7R5V - chains K and M of the 13 polymer chains in the assembly; structure by electron microscopy, 4.55 A resolution (low resolution: residue-level contacts below are approximate; hydrogen-bond / salt-bridge calls are withheld).

# Chain K
Protein: Centromere protein K
Source organism: Homo sapiens
UniProtKB: Q9BS16 (CENPK_HUMAN); residue numbers follow UniProt; this construct covers 1-269
Chain sequence (269 residues; each row starts with the number of its first residue):
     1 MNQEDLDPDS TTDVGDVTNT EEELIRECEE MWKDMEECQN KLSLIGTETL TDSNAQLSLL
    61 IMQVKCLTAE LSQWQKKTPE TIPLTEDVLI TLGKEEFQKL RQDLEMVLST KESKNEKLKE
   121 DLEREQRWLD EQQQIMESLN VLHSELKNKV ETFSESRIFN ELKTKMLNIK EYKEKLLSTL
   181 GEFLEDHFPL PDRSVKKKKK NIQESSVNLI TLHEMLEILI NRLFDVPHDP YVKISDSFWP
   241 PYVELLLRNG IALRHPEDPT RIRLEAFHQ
Disordered / not traced: 1-18, 78-83, 151-269
UniProt features mapped onto this chain:
  - site: Glu-96, Phe-97 (Breakpoint for translocation to form KMT2A/MLL1-CENPK oncogene)

# Chain M
Protein: Centromere protein M
Source organism: Homo sapiens
UniProtKB: Q9NSP4 (CENPM_HUMAN); residues 1-180 here = UniProt positions 1-180
Chain sequence (180 residues; each row starts with the number of its first residue):
     1 MSVLRPLDKL PGLNTATILL VGTEDALLQQ LADSMLKEDC ASELKVHLAK SLPLPSSVNR
    61 PRIDLIVFVV NLHSKYSLQN TEESLRHVDA SFFLGKVCFL ATGAGRESHC SIHRHTVVKL
   121 AHTYQSPLLY CDLEVEGFRA TMAQRLVRVL QICAGHVPGV SALNLLSLLR SSEGPSLEDL
Disordered / not traced: 1, 174-180

# Chain K / chain M interface
Contacting residue pairs (25):
  Trp-32(K) with Leu-10(M); Pro-11(M); Leu-13(M)
  Met-35(K) with Leu-10(M); Pro-11(M)
  Gln-39(K) with Leu-7(M); Asp-8(M); Lys-9(M); Leu-10(M); Arg-62(M)
  Leu-42(K) with Leu-7(M)
  Thr-47(K) with Arg-5(M)
  Glu-48(K) with Asp-89(M); Ala-90(M)
  Asp-52(K) with Tyr-124(M)
  Ala-55(K) with Tyr-124(M)
  Gln-56(K) with Thr-123(M); Gln-125(M)
  Leu-59(K) with Tyr-124(M); Gln-125(M)
  Met-62(K) with Leu-94(M)
  Gln-63(K) with Leu-94(M); Leu-166(M)
  Cys-66(K) with Leu-94(M)
  Leu-67(K) with Leu-163(M)
Other interface residues (no listed pair), chain K (16 interface residues in all): Leu-50, Thr-51
Other interface residues (no listed pair), chain M (17 interface residues in all): Val-3

# Overview
The interface between chain K and chain M involves 16 residues on one side and 17 on the other.
Chain K is Centromere protein K and chain M is Centromere protein M, both from Homo sapiens; the structure,
Structure of the human CCAN CENP-A alpha-satellite complex, was determined by electron microscopy (same
publication as 7PB4, 7PB8, 7PII, 7PKN, 7R5R, 7R5S, 7YWX and 7YYH).
